Entry 6E0Y (X-ray diffraction, 2.26 A resolution); this record covers chains A and B.

[Chain A (and B)]
Protein: Cytochrome P460
From: Nitrosomonas sp. AL212
Notes: chain B of this document is another copy of the same molecule, construct and numbering; everything in this record applies to it too
UniProt: F9ZFJ0 (F9ZFJ0_9PROT); residue numbers follow UniProt; this construct covers 28-196
Amino-acid sequence (169 residues; each row starts with the number of its first residue):
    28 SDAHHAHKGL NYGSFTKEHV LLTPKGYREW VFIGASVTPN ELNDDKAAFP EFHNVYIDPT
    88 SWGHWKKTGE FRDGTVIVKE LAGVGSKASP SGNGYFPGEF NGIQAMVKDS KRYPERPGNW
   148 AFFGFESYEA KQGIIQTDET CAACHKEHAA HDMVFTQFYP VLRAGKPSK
Not modelled in the structure: 28-34, 196 (chain B: 28-35, 195-196)
Construct notes: engineered mutation Q131 (Ala in F9ZFJ0)
Covalently attached groups: heme c (HEC) linked to K106, C168, C171
Bound ions: heme c Fe: H172 (together with hydroxyamine)
Ligand contacts:
  - heme c (HEC), molecule 1: S63, T65, F76, H80, V82, I104, Q131, A132, M133, F149, F150, Q163, T167, H172, M180, V181, F182, F185, Y186
  - heme c (HEC), molecule 2: S116, P117, S118, F123
  - hydroxyamine (HOA): F76, H80, Q131
Reported in the primary citation:
  - binding site for hydroxyamine: Q131
  - conformationally variable residues (side-chain flip): F76
  - mutagenesis - A131Q: unchanged catalytic activity on NH,OH

[Chain A / chain B interface]
Pairs across the interface - 70 pairs, chain A then chain B:
  R55(A) with A191(B)
  E56(A) with W89(B), hydrogen bond; K93(B), salt bridge
  F59(A) with F59(B), hydrophobic; N81(B); Y83(B)
  A62(A) with A62(B), hydrophobic; F79(B); P124(B)
  S63(A) with Y122(B); F123(B); P124(B)
  V64(A) with G121(B); Y122(B), hydrogen bond (backbone-backbone)
  T65(A) with S118(B); N120(B); F123(B)
  P66(A) with N120(B); G121(B)
  L69(A) with N120(B), hydrogen bond (backbone-side chain)
  N70(A) with G119(B); N120(B), hydrogen bond (side chain-backbone)
  F79(A) with A62(B)
  N81(A) with F59(B)
  Y83(A) with F59(B); V188(B)
  W89(A) with E56(B), hydrogen bond
  K93(A) with E56(B), salt bridge
  S113(A) with F185(B)
  S116(A) with F185(B)
  P117(A) with C171(B), hydrophobic; H175(B)
  S118(A) with T65(B)
  G119(A) with N70(B)
  N120(A) with T65(B); P66(B); L69(B), hydrogen bond (side chain-backbone); N70(B), hydrogen bond (backbone-side chain)
  G121(A) with V64(B); P66(B)
  Y122(A) with S63(B); V64(B), hydrogen bond (backbone-backbone); Y122(B), hydrophobic
  F123(A) with S63(B); T65(B); F185(B), hydrophobic
  P124(A) with A62(B); S63(B); Q184(B); F185(B)
  G125(A) with P187(B); R190(B), hydrogen bond (backbone-side chain)
  E126(A) with R190(B), salt bridge
  F127(A) with P187(B); V188(B); A191(B), hydrophobic
  C171(A) with P117(B), hydrophobic
  H175(A) with P117(B)
  Q184(A) with P124(B)
  F185(A) with S116(B); F123(B), hydrophobic; P124(B)
  P187(A) with G125(B); F127(B)
  V188(A) with Y83(B); F127(B)
  R190(A) with G125(B), hydrogen bond (side chain-backbone); E126(B), salt bridge
  A191(A) with R55(B); F127(B), hydrophobic
Also at the interface, not in a pair above, chain A (39 interface residues in all): V58, A75, F182
Also at the interface, not in a pair above, chain B (39 interface residues in all): V58, A75, S113, F182

[In short]
Chain A and chain B each contribute 39 residues to their interface, with 10 hydrogen bonds and 4 salt bridges.
Among the polar pairs are E56(A)-K93(B), E126(A)-R190(B) and E56(A)-W89(B). Chain A binds hydroxyamine and
heme c. The paper reports a binding site for hydroxyamine at Q131(A); A131Q of chain A leaves catalytic
activity on NH,OH unchanged.
Both chains are Cytochrome P460 (Nitrosomonas sp. AL212). Entry 6E0Y (A131Q mutant of cyt P460 of Nitrosomonas
sp. AL212 with bound NH2OH) was determined by X-ray diffraction together with 6E0X and 6E0Z from the same
study.
